PDB entry 8EUW | electron microscopy, 2.70 A resolution | chains B and D of the 12 polymer chains in the assembly

== Chain B (and D) ==
Protein: Envelope glycoprotein gp41
Source organism: Human immunodeficiency virus 1
Notes: chain D of this document is another copy of the same molecule, construct and numbering; everything in this record applies to it too
UniProtKB: Q2N0S6 (Q2N0S6_9HIV1); residues 512-664 here correspond to UniProt positions 509-661 (UniProt number = residue number - 3)
Chain sequence (153 residues; row label = number of the first residue in the row):
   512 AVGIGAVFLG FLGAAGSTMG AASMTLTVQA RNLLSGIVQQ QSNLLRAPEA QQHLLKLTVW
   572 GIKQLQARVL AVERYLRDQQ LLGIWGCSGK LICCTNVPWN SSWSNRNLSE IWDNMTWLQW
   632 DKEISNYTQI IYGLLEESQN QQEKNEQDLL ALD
Unresolved in the structure: 547-568, 664
Disulfide bonds: Cys598-Cys604
Differences from the reference sequence: conflict Pro559 (Ile556 in Q2N0S6), Cys605 (Thr602 in Q2N0S6)

== Interface between chain B and chain D ==
Residue-residue contacts - 32 pairs, chain B then chain D:
  Val580(B) - Leu576(D)  hydrophobic
  Val580(B) - Arg579(D)
  Val580(B) - Val580(D)  hydrophobic
  Val583(B) - Val583(D)  hydrophobic
  Glu584(B) - Arg579(D)  salt bridge
  Glu584(B) - Val583(D)
  Leu587(B) - Leu545(D)
  Leu587(B) - Val583(D)  hydrophobic
  Leu587(B) - Tyr586(D)  hydrophobic
  Leu587(B) - Leu587(D)  hydrophobic
  Arg588(B) - Leu545(D)
  Gln591(B) - Ala541(D)
  Gln591(B) - Arg542(D)
  Gln591(B) - Leu545(D)
  Gln591(B) - Tyr586(D)
  Gly594(B) - Gly600(D)
  Ser599(B) - Ser599(D)
  Ser599(B) - Gly600(D)
  Glu647(B) - Thr538(D)  hydrogen bond
  Glu647(B) - Arg542(D)  salt bridge
  Asn651(B) - Ser534(D)
  Asn651(B) - Met535(D)  hydrogen bond (side chain-backbone)
  Asn651(B) - Leu537(D)
  Asn651(B) - Thr538(D)
  Glu654(B) - Lys601(D)  salt bridge
  Glu654(B) - Leu602(D)  hydrogen bond (side chain-backbone)
  Glu654(B) - Ile603(D)
  Lys655(B) - Ser534(D)
  Lys655(B) - Met535(D)
  Glu657(B) - Lys601(D)  salt bridge
  Gln658(B) - Ile603(D)
  Leu661(B) - Cys605(D)  hydrophobic
Interface residues without a listed pair, chain B (20 interface residues in all): Leu576, Gln577, Leu581, Ile595, Gln650
Interface residues without a listed pair, chain D (21 interface residues in all): Thr536, Val539

== Summary ==
20 residues of chain B and 21 residues of chain D are in contact, with 3 hydrogen bonds and 4 salt bridges.
Among the polar pairs are Glu584(B)-Arg579(D), Glu647(B)-Arg542(D) and Glu654(B)-Lys601(D).
Chain B and chain D are both Envelope glycoprotein gp41 (Human immunodeficiency virus 1); the structure,
Cryo-EM structure of HIV-1 BG505 DS-SOSIP ENV trimer bound to VRC34.01-MM28 FAB, was determined by electron
microscopy (same publication as 8F7Z, 8ELI, 8EUU and 8EUV).
